Entry 6MGM (X-ray diffraction, 1.79 A resolution); this record covers chains A and B.

[Chain A (and B)]
Protein: DNA-binding protein inhibitor ID-1
From: Mus musculus
Notes: chain B of this document is another copy of the same molecule, construct and numbering; everything in this record applies to it too
Reference sequence: P20067 (ID1_MOUSE), isoform P20067-2; numbering as in UniProt (aligned over 52-104)
Sequence (53 residues; numbered 52 to 104; the number before each row is that of its first residue):
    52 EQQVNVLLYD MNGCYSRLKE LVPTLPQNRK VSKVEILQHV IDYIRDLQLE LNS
Unresolved in the structure: 52-60 (chain B: 52-54)

[How chain A and chain B interact]
Residue-residue contacts - 51 pairs, chain A then chain B:
  Met-62(A) / Tyr-66(B)
  Met-62(A) / Lys-84(B)
  Met-62(A) / Val-85(B)
  Met-62(A) / Leu-88(B)  hydrophobic
  Cys-65(A) / Leu-88(B)  hydrophobic
  Cys-65(A) / Gln-89(B)
  Cys-65(A) / Ile-92(B)
  Tyr-66(A) / Met-62(B)
  Tyr-66(A) / Tyr-66(B)  hydrogen bond
  Tyr-66(A) / Leu-88(B)  hydrophobic
  Arg-68(A) / Ile-92(B)
  Leu-69(A) / Val-91(B)  hydrophobic
  Leu-69(A) / Ile-92(B)  hydrophobic
  Leu-69(A) / Ile-95(B)  hydrophobic
  Leu-72(A) / Ile-92(B)  hydrophobic
  Leu-72(A) / Gln-99(B)  hydrogen bond (backbone-side chain)
  Lys-84(A) / Met-62(B)
  Val-85(A) / Tyr-60(B)
  Val-85(A) / Asp-61(B)
  Val-85(A) / Met-62(B)  hydrophobic
  Val-85(A) / Cys-65(B)
  Leu-88(A) / Cys-65(B)  hydrophobic
  Leu-88(A) / Tyr-66(B)
  Leu-88(A) / Leu-88(B)  hydrophobic
  Gln-89(A) / Leu-58(B)  hydrogen bond (side chain-backbone)
  Gln-89(A) / Leu-59(B)
  Gln-89(A) / Tyr-60(B)  hydrogen bond (side chain-backbone)
  Gln-89(A) / Cys-65(B)
  Val-91(A) / Leu-69(B)  hydrophobic
  Val-91(A) / Val-91(B)  hydrophobic
  Val-91(A) / Ile-95(B)  hydrophobic
  Ile-92(A) / Tyr-60(B)  hydrophobic
  Ile-92(A) / Cys-65(B)
  Ile-92(A) / Arg-68(B)
  Ile-92(A) / Leu-69(B)  hydrophobic
  Ile-92(A) / Leu-72(B)  hydrophobic
  Tyr-94(A) / Ile-95(B)  hydrophobic
  Tyr-94(A) / Gln-99(B)  hydrogen bond
  Ile-95(A) / Leu-69(B)  hydrophobic
  Ile-95(A) / Tyr-94(B)  hydrophobic
  Ile-95(A) / Ile-95(B)  hydrophobic
  Arg-96(A) / Asn-56(B)  hydrogen bond (side chain-backbone)
  Arg-96(A) / Arg-68(B)
  Leu-98(A) / Leu-98(B)  hydrophobic
  Leu-98(A) / Gln-99(B)
  Leu-98(A) / Leu-102(B)  hydrophobic
  Gln-99(A) / Leu-72(B)  hydrogen bond (side chain-backbone)
  Gln-99(A) / Tyr-94(B)  hydrogen bond
  Glu-101(A) / Leu-102(B)
  Leu-102(A) / Leu-98(B)  hydrophobic
  Leu-102(A) / Glu-101(B)
Other interface residues (no listed pair), chain A (21 interface residues in all): Asp-61, Val-73
Other interface residues (no listed pair), chain B (25 interface residues in all): Val-73, Arg-96

[Summary]
21 residues of chain A and 25 residues of chain B are in contact, with 8 hydrogen bonds. Among the polar pairs
are Tyr-66(A)/Tyr-66(B), Leu-72(A)/Gln-99(B) and Gln-89(A)/Leu-58(B).
Chain A and chain B are both DNA-binding protein inhibitor ID-1 (Mus musculus); the structure,
Helix-Loop-helix motif of mouse DNA-binding protein inhibitor ID-1, was determined by X-ray diffraction
together with 6U2U from the same study.
